Entry 5APE (X-ray diffraction, 1.70 A resolution); this record covers chain A.

Chain A:
Molecule: Lysozyme C
Source organism: Gallus gallus
Notes: EC 3.2.1.17
Reference sequence: P00698 (LYSC_CHICK); residues 1-129 here correspond to UniProt positions 19-147 (UniProt number = residue number + 18)
Sequence (129 residues; each row starts with the number of its first residue):
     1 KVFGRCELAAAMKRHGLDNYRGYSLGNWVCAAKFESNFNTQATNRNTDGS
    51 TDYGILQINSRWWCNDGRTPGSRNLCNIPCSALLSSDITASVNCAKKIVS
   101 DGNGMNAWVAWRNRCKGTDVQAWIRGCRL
Disulfide bonds: Cys-6/Cys-127, Cys-30/Cys-115, Cys-64/Cys-80, Cys-76/Cys-94
UniProt features mapped onto this chain:
  - active site: Glu-35, Asp-52
  - binding site (substrate): Asp-101
Reported in the primary citation:
  - catalytic residues: Glu-35, Asp-52 (citing earlier work)

Summary:
UniProt lists active-site residues Glu-35 and Asp-52 and substrate-binding residue Asp-101. The paper reports
catalytic residues Glu-35 and Asp-52.
Chain A is Lysozyme C (Gallus gallus); the structure, Hen Egg White Lysozyme reference dataset odd frames, was
determined by X-ray diffraction, deposited together with 5APC, 5APD and 5APF.
